PDB entry 3WC2 | X-ray diffraction, 3.64 A resolution | chains A and B of the 6 polymer chains in the assembly

[Chain A (and B)]
Molecule: Likely histidyl tRNA-specific guanylyltransferase
Organism: Candida albicans
Notes: chain B of this document is another copy of the same molecule, construct and numbering; everything in this record applies to it too
UniProt: Q5AFK5 (Q5AFK5_CANAL); residues 1-268 here = UniProt positions 1-268
Amino-acid sequence (271 residues; each row starts with the number of its first residue; numbers below 1 keep their minus sign (Gly-2 is residue -2)):
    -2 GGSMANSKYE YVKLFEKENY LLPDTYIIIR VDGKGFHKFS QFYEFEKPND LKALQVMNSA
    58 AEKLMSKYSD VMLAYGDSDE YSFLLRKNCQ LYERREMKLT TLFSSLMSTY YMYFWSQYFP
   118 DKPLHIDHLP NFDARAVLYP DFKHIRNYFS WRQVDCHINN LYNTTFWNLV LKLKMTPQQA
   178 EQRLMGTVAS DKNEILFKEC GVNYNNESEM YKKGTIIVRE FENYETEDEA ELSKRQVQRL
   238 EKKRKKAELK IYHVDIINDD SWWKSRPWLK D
Unresolved in the structure: -2 to 3, 218-244
Construct notes: expression tag (-2 to 0)
What the authors report for this chain:
  - binding site for 76mer-tRNA: His154, Tyr159, Glu178, Asn190, Phe194, Asn200, Asn202, Lys209, Lys210
  - mutagenesis - H154A, N190A, F194A, K209A, K209Q: decreased catalytic activity
  - mutagenesis - F194Y: unchanged catalytic activity
  - mutagenesis - N200D, K209E: abolished catalytic activity

[Interface between chain A and chain B]
Pairs across the interface (102):
  Tyr6(A) - Asn144(B)
  Tyr6(A) - Ser147(B)
  Tyr6(A) - Trp148(B)  hydrophobic
  Tyr6(A) - Val151(B)  hydrophobic
  Tyr6(A) - Ile254(B)
  Glu7(A) - Trp148(B)
  Tyr8(A) - His141(B)
  Tyr8(A) - Asn144(B)
  Val9(A) - Tyr136(B)  hydrogen bond (backbone-side chain)
  Val9(A) - His141(B)
  Val9(A) - Tyr145(B)  hydrophobic
  Val9(A) - Trp148(B)  hydrophobic
  Phe12(A) - Val134(B)
  Phe12(A) - Leu135(B)
  Phe12(A) - Tyr136(B)  hydrophobic
  Phe12(A) - Pro137(B)
  Phe12(A) - His141(B)
  Glu13(A) - Arg27(B)  salt bridge
  Glu13(A) - Arg132(B)  salt bridge
  Glu13(A) - Val134(B)
  Arg27(A) - Glu13(B)  salt bridge
  Lys31(A) - Lys64(B)
  Lys31(A) - Tyr65(B)
  Lys31(A) - Tyr89(B)
  Lys31(A) - Leu99(B)
  Lys60(A) - Ile123(B)
  Lys60(A) - Asp124(B)  salt bridge
  Lys64(A) - Lys31(B)
  Tyr65(A) - Lys31(B)
  Tyr89(A) - Lys31(B)  hydrogen bond
  Glu93(A) - Met94(B)
  Met94(A) - Arg132(B)
  Lys95(A) - Asp130(B)  salt bridge
  Lys95(A) - Arg132(B)
  Thr97(A) - Thr98(B)
  Thr98(A) - Thr97(B)
  Thr98(A) - Ser101(B)  hydrogen bond (backbone-side chain)
  Thr98(A) - Phe129(B)
  Thr98(A) - Asp130(B)
  Thr98(A) - Ala131(B)  hydrogen bond (side chain-backbone)
  Leu99(A) - Lys31(B)
  Ser101(A) - Thr98(B)  hydrogen bond (side chain-backbone)
  Ser101(A) - Ser101(B)  hydrogen bond
  Ser102(A) - Ser105(B)  hydrogen bond
  Ser102(A) - Asn128(B)  hydrogen bond
  Ser102(A) - Phe129(B)  hydrogen bond (side chain-backbone)
  Leu103(A) - Asn128(B)
  Ser105(A) - Ser102(B)  hydrogen bond
  Ser105(A) - Thr106(B)
  Thr106(A) - Ser105(B)
  Thr106(A) - Met109(B)
  Thr106(A) - Leu126(B)
  Thr106(A) - Pro127(B)
  Thr106(A) - Asn128(B)  hydrogen bond
  Tyr107(A) - Ile123(B)
  Tyr107(A) - Leu126(B)  hydrophobic
  Met109(A) - Thr106(B)
  Met109(A) - Met109(B)  hydrophobic
  Met109(A) - Tyr110(B)
  Tyr110(A) - Met109(B)
  Tyr110(A) - Leu121(B)
  Tyr110(A) - Ile123(B)  hydrophobic
  Phe111(A) - Ile123(B)  hydrophobic
  Leu121(A) - Tyr110(B)
  Ile123(A) - Lys60(B)
  Ile123(A) - Tyr107(B)
  Ile123(A) - Tyr110(B)  hydrophobic
  Ile123(A) - Phe111(B)  hydrophobic
  Asp124(A) - Lys60(B)  salt bridge
  Leu126(A) - Thr106(B)
  Leu126(A) - Tyr107(B)  hydrophobic
  Leu126(A) - Tyr110(B)  hydrophobic
  Pro127(A) - Thr106(B)
  Asn128(A) - Ser102(B)  hydrogen bond
  Asn128(A) - Leu103(B)
  Asn128(A) - Thr106(B)  hydrogen bond
  Phe129(A) - Thr98(B)
  Phe129(A) - Ser102(B)  hydrogen bond (backbone-side chain)
  Asp130(A) - Lys95(B)  salt bridge
  Asp130(A) - Thr98(B)
  Ala131(A) - Met94(B)
  Ala131(A) - Thr98(B)  hydrogen bond (backbone-side chain)
  Arg132(A) - Glu13(B)  salt bridge
  Arg132(A) - Met94(B)
  Arg132(A) - Lys95(B)
  Ala133(A) - Met94(B)
  Val134(A) - Phe12(B)
  Val134(A) - Glu13(B)
  Leu135(A) - Phe12(B)
  Tyr136(A) - Val9(B)  hydrogen bond (side chain-backbone)
  Tyr136(A) - Phe12(B)  hydrophobic
  Pro137(A) - Phe12(B)
  His141(A) - Tyr8(B)  hydrogen bond
  His141(A) - Val9(B)
  Asn144(A) - Tyr6(B)
  Asn144(A) - Tyr8(B)
  Ser147(A) - Tyr6(B)
  Trp148(A) - Tyr6(B)  hydrophobic
  Trp148(A) - Glu7(B)
  Trp148(A) - Val9(B)  hydrophobic
  Val151(A) - Tyr6(B)  hydrophobic
  Ile254(A) - Tyr6(B)
Interface residues without a listed pair, chain A (54 interface residues in all): Lys10, Glu15, Arg92, His122, Lys140, Tyr145
Interface residues without a listed pair, chain B (53 interface residues in all): Ser4, Lys10, Glu93, His122, Ala133, Lys140

[In short]
The interface between chain A and chain B involves 54 residues on one side and 53 on the other, with 17
hydrogen bonds and 8 salt bridges. Among the polar pairs are Glu13(A)-Arg27(B), Glu13(A)-Arg132(B) and
Lys60(A)-Asp124(B). From the paper: a binding site for 76mer-tRNA at His154(A), Tyr159(A) and Glu178(A) among
others; H154A, N190A and F194A of chain A, among others, reduce catalytic activity; 8 substitutions were
tested in all.
Both chains are Likely histidyl tRNA-specific guanylyltransferase (Candida albicans). Entry 3WC2 (Crystal
structure of C. albicans tRNA(His) guanylyltransferase (Thg1) with a tRNA(Phe)(GUG)) was determined by X-ray
diffraction, deposited together with 3WBZ and 3WC1.
